3OAP - chains A and B; structure by X-ray diffraction, 2.05 A resolution.

[Chain A]
Name: Retinoic acid receptor RXR-alpha
Source organism: Homo sapiens
Notes: fragment: hRXRalpha-LBD
UniProtKB: P19793 (RXRA_HUMAN); residues 228-458 here = UniProt positions 228-458
Chain sequence (231 residues; numbered 228 to 458; the number before each row is that of its first residue):
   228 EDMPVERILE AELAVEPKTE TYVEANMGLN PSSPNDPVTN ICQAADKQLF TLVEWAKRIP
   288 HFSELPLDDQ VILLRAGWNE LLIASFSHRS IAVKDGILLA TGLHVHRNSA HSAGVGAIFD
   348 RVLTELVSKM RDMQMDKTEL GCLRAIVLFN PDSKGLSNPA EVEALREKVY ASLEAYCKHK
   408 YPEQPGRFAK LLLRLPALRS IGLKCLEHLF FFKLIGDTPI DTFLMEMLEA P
Unresolved in the structure: 245-261
Swiss-Prot annotation at these positions:
  - region: Arg348 to Gly368 (Required for nuclear export)
  - binding site (9-cis-retinoate): Arg316, Ala327
  - binding site (all-trans-retinoate): Arg316, Ala327
  - modified residue (Phosphoserine): Ser259, Ser260
Ligand contacts: (9cis)-retinoic acid (9CR): Ile268, Ala271, Ala272, Gln275, Trp305, Leu309, Phe313, Arg316, Leu326, Ala327, Val342, Ile345, Cys432, His435, Leu436, Phe439
Reported in the primary citation:
  - conformationally variable residues (side-chain flip): Phe277, Lys284, Arg302, Phe437, Phe450, Glu453, Glu456
  - contacts within the chain: Phe277-Phe450 (pi stacking), Arg302-Glu453 (hydrogen bond), Arg302-Glu456 (hydrogen bond), Phe437-Leu455
  - binding site for (9cis)-retinoic acid: Ile268, Ala271, Trp305, Arg316, Leu326, Ala327, Val342, Ile345, Cys432, His435, Leu436, Phe439

[Chain B]
Name: Nuclear receptor coactivator 2
Notes: fragment: grip-1
UniProtKB: Q15596 (NCOA2_HUMAN); numbering as in UniProt (aligned over 686-696)
Chain sequence (11 residues; row label = number of the first residue in the row):
   686 KHKILHRLLQ D

[Chain A / chain B interface]
Contacting residue pairs - 26 pairs, chain A then chain B:
  Phe277(A) with Leu693(B), hydrophobic
  Val280(A) with Leu690(B), hydrophobic; Leu693(B); Leu694(B), hydrophobic
  Lys284(A) with Leu693(B), hydrogen bond (side chain-backbone); Leu694(B); Asp696(B), hydrogen bond (side chain-backbone)
  Leu294(A) with His691(B); Leu694(B), hydrophobic
  Asp295(A) with His691(B), salt bridge
  Gln297(A) with Leu694(B)
  Val298(A) with Leu690(B), hydrophobic; His691(B); Leu694(B), hydrophobic
  Leu301(A) with Leu690(B), hydrophobic; Leu694(B), hydrophobic
  Arg302(A) with His687(B), hydrogen bond; Leu690(B)
  Thr449(A) with Ile689(B)
  Phe450(A) with Ile689(B); Leu693(B), hydrophobic
  Glu453(A) with His687(B); Lys688(B), hydrogen bond (side chain-backbone); Ile689(B), hydrogen bond (side chain-backbone); Leu690(B), hydrogen bond (side chain-backbone)
  Ala457(A) with His687(B)
Interface residues without a listed pair, chain A (18 interface residues in all): Glu281, Phe289, Met454, Glu456, Pro458
Interface features reported in the paper:
  - specific contacts: Phe277(A)-Ile689(B) (hydrophobic contact), Lys284(A)-Leu693(B) (hydrogen bond), Lys284(A)-Asp696(B) (hydrogen bond), Thr449(A)-Ile689(B) (hydrophobic contact), Phe450(A)-Ile689(B) (hydrophobic contact), Phe450(A)-Leu690(B) (hydrophobic contact), Phe450(A)-Leu693(B) (hydrophobic contact), Glu453(A)-Lys688(B) (hydrogen bond), Glu453(A)-Ile689(B) (hydrogen bond), Glu453(A)-Leu690(B) (hydrogen bond), Glu456(A)-His687(B)
  - interface residues, chain A: Phe277(A), Val280(A), Lys284(A), Leu294(A), Gln297(A), Val298(A), Leu301(A), Arg302(A), Thr449(A), Phe450(A)
  - interface residues, chain B: Ile689(B), Leu690(B), Leu693(B), Leu694(B)

[Overview]
18 residues of chain A and 8 residues of chain B are in contact; the contacts include 6 hydrogen bonds and 1
salt bridge. Polar pairs include Asp295(A)-His691(B), Lys284(A)-Leu693(B) and Lys284(A)-Asp696(B). The authors
report hydrophobic contacts between Phe277(A) and Ile689(B), Thr449(A) and Ile689(B) and Phe450(A) and
Ile689(B) among others; hydrogen bonds between Lys284(A) and Leu693(B), Lys284(A) and Asp696(B) and Glu453(A)
and Lys688(B) among others; a contact between Glu456(A) and His687(B). The paper reports a binding site for
(9cis)-retinoic acid at Ile268(A), Ala271(A) and Trp305(A) among others; interface residues Phe277(A),
Val280(A) and Ile689(B) among others.
Chain A is Retinoic acid receptor RXR-alpha (Homo sapiens) and chain B is Nuclear receptor coactivator 2; the
structure, Crystal structure of human Retinoid X Receptor alpha-ligand binding domain complex with 9-cis
retinoic acid and ..., was determined by X-ray diffraction.
